Entry 4DR3 (X-ray diffraction, 3.35 A resolution); this record covers chains A and I of the 21 polymer chains in the assembly.

Chain A:
Molecule: 16S rRNA
From: Thermus thermophilus
Sequence (1522 nucleotides; row label = number of the first residue in the row; note: 42 numbers in that range are skipped by the numbering (no residue carries them; nothing is unmodelled there); a row labelled like 190A-190L holds insertion residues (190A, then the next letters in order); numbering starts at 0):
     0 UUUGUUGGAG AGUUUGAUCC UGGCUCAGGG UGAACGCUGG CGGCGUGCCU AAGACAUGCA
    60 AGUCGUGCGG G
    73 CCGCGGGGUU UU
    88 ACUCCG
    95 UGGUC
   101 AGCGGCGGAC GGGUGAGUAA CGCGUGGGU
  129A G
   130 ACCUACCCGG AAGAGGGGGA CAACCCGGGG AAACUCGGGC UAAUCCCCCA UGUGGACCCG
   190 C
190A-190L CCCUUGGGGUGU
   191 GUCCAAAGGG CUUU
   216 GCCCGCUUCC GGAUGGGCCC GCGUCCCAUC AGCUAGUUGG UGGGGUAAUG GCCCACCAAG
   276 GCGACGACGG GUAGCCGGUC UGAGAGGAUG GCCGGCCACA GGGGCACUGA GACACGGGCC
   336 CCACUCCUAC GGGAGGCAGC AGUUAGGAAU CUUCCGCAAU GGGCGCAAGC CUGACGGAGC
   396 GACGCCGCUU GGAGGAAGAA GCCCUUCGGG GUGUAAACUC CUGAA
   442 CCCGGGACGA AACCCCCGAC GA
   474 GGGGACUGAC GGUACCGGG
   494 GUAAUAGCGC CGGCCAACUC CGUGCCAGCA GCCGCGGUAA UACGGAGGGC GCGAGCGUUA
   554 CCCGGAUUCA CUGGGCGUAA AGGGCGUGUA GGCGGCCUGG GGCGUCCCAU GUGAAAGACC
   614 ACGGCUCAAC CGUGGGGGAG CGUGGGAUAC GCUCAGGCUA GACGGUGGGA GAGGGUGGUG
   674 GAAUUCCCGG AGUAGCGGUG AAAUGCGCAG AUACCGGGAG GAACGCCGAU GGCGAAGGCA
   734 GCCACCUGGU CCACCCGUGA CGCUGAGGCG CGAAAGCGUG GGGAGCAAAC CGGAUUAGAU
   794 ACCCGGGUAG UCCACGCCCU AAACGAUGCG CGCUAGGUCU CUGGGUCU
   848 CCUGGGGGCC GAAGCUAACG CGUUAAGCGC GCCGCCUGGG GAGUACGGCC GCAAGGCUGA
   908 AACUCAAAGG AAUUGACGGG GGCCCGCACA AGCGGUGGAG CAUGUGGUUU AAUUCGAAGX
   968 AACGCGAAGA ACCUUACCAG GCCUUGACAU GCUAGG
 1003A G
  1004 AACCCGGGUG AAAGCCUGGG GUGCCCC
1030A-1030D GCGA
  1031 GGGGAGCCCU AGCACAGGUG CUGCAUGGCC GUCGUCAGCU CGUGCCGUGA GGUGUUGGGU
  1091 UAAGUCCCGC AACGAGCGCA ACCCCCGCCG UUAGUUGCCA GCGGUUCGGC CGGGCACUCU
  1151 AACGGGACUG CCCGCGAAA
  1171 GCGGGAGGAA GGAGGGGACG ACGUCUGGUC AGCAUGGCCC UUACGGCCUG GGCGACACAC
  1231 GUGCUACAAU GCCCACUACA AAGCGAUGCC ACCCGGCAAC GGGGAGCUAA UCGCAAAAAG
  1291 GUGGGCCCAG UUCGGAUUGG GGUCUGCAAC CCGACCCCAU GAAGCCGGAA UCGCUAGUAA
  1351 UCGCGGAUCA G
 1361A C
  1362 CAUGCCGCGG UGAAUACGUU CCCGGGCCUU GUACACACXG CCXGUXACGC CAUGGGAGCG
  1422 GGCUCUACCC GAAGUCGCCG GG
  1446 AGCCUACGGG
  1459 CAGGCGCCGA GGGUAGGGCC CGUGACUGGG GCGAAGUCGU AACAAGGUAG CUGUACCGGA
  1519 AGGUGCGGCU GGAUCCACUC CUUUCU
Disordered / not traced: 0-4, 1534-1538
Modified residues: PSU (pseudouridine-5'-monophosphate) at position 516, 7MG (7N-methyl-8-hydroguanosine-5'-monophosphate) at position 527, M2G (N2-dimethylguanosine-5'-monophosphate) at position 966, 5MC (5-methylcytidine-5'-monophosphate) at position 967, 2MG (2N-methylguanosine-5'-monophosphate) at position 1207, 5MC (5-methylcytidine-5'-monophosphate) at position 1400, 4OC (4n,o2'-methylcytidine-5'-monophosphate) at position 1402, 5MC (5-methylcytidine-5'-monophosphate) at position 1404, 5MC (5-methylcytidine-5'-monophosphate) at position 1407, UR3 (3-methyluridine-5'-monophoshate) at position 1498, MA6 (6N-dimethyladenosine-5'-monophoshate) at position 1518, MA6 (6N-dimethyladenosine-5'-monophoshate) at position 1519, PSU (pseudouridine-5'-monophosphate) at position 1540, PSU (pseudouridine-5'-monophosphate) at position 1541
Differences from the reference sequence: conflict C1534 (A2157 in M26923.1), A1535 (C2158 in M26923.1)
Ion coordination: Mg2+ site 1 near U5 (its only coordinating residue here); Mg2+ site 2: G6 (shared with 1 residue of chain D); Mg2+ site 3 near G21 (its only coordinating residue here); Mg2+ site 4 near G22 (its only coordinating residue here); Mg2+ site 5: C48, G115; Mg2+ site 6 near A53 (its only coordinating residue here); Mg2+ site 7: A59, C386; Mg2+ site 8 near U62 (its only coordinating residue here); Mg2+ site 9 near U98 (its only coordinating residue here); Mg2+ site 10 near G107 (its only coordinating residue here); Mg2+ site 11 near G111 (its only coordinating residue here); Mg2+ site 12: G117, G289; 104 more Mg2+ sites not listed
Ligand contacts: streptomycin (SRY): U14, C526, 7MG_527, C912, A913, A914, A915, C1490, G1491
Reported in the primary citation:
  - binding site for streptomycin: U14, C526, 7MG_527, A914, C1490, G1491
  - conformationally variable residues (helix shift, loop rearrangement): A1408, C1409, C1490 to UR3_1498, G1516 to G1520

Chain I:
Molecule: 30S ribosomal protein S9
From: Thermus thermophilus
UniProt: P80374 (RS9_THET8); numbering as in UniProt (aligned over 1-128)
Sequence (128 residues; row label = number of the first residue in the row):
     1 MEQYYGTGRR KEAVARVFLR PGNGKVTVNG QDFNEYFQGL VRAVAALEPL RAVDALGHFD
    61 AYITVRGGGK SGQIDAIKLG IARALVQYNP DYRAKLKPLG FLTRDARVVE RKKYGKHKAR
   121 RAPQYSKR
Disordered / not traced: 1

Chain A / chain I interface:
Contacting residue pairs (116):
  G942(A) - Gln124(I)  hydrogen bond to the base
  U943(A) - Gln124(I)  sugar contact
  M2G_966(A) - Arg128(I)  hydrogen bond to the sugar
  5MC_967(A) - Arg128(I)  hydrogen bond to the sugar
  A968(A) - Arg128(I)  salt bridge to the phosphate
  C1116(A) - Val108(I)  sugar contact
  G1117(A) - Arg104(I)  hydrogen bond to the phosphate
  G1117(A) - Ala106(I)  sugar contact
  C1118(A) - Arg9(I)  salt bridge to the phosphate
  C1118(A) - Arg83(I)  hydrogen bond to the phosphate
  C1118(A) - Arg104(I)  salt bridge to the phosphate
  C1119(A) - Arg9(I)  salt bridge to the phosphate
  C1119(A) - Arg83(I)  salt bridge to the phosphate
  G1127(A) - Arg16(I)  hydrogen bond to the phosphate
  C1128(A) - Arg16(I)  salt bridge to the phosphate
  C1128(A) - Tyr62(I)  phosphate contact
  C1128(A) - Arg66(I)  salt bridge to the phosphate
  C1129(A) - Tyr62(I)  phosphate contact
  A1130(A) - Gln3(I)  hydrogen bond to the sugar
  A1130(A) - Phe18(I)  sugar contact
  A1130(A) - Arg20(I)  sugar contact
  A1130(A) - Tyr62(I)  sugar contact
  G1131(A) - Glu2(I)  phosphate contact
  G1131(A) - Arg20(I)  salt bridge to the phosphate
  C1147(A) - Tyr5(I)  hydrogen bond to the sugar
  C1147(A) - Thr7(I)  phosphate contact
  C1147(A) - Arg16(I)  hydrogen bond to the base
  U1148(A) - Tyr5(I)  sugar contact
  U1148(A) - Thr7(I)  hydrogen bond to the phosphate
  U1148(A) - Arg9(I)  phosphate contact
  U1148(A) - Val14(I)  phosphate contact
  U1148(A) - Arg16(I)  sugar contact
  C1149(A) - Arg9(I)  salt bridge to the phosphate
  C1149(A) - Val14(I)  phosphate contact
  G1178(A) - Arg93(I)  salt bridge to the phosphate
  G1178(A) - Lys97(I)  salt bridge to the phosphate
  A1179(A) - Arg93(I)  salt bridge to the phosphate
  A1179(A) - Lys97(I)  salt bridge to the phosphate
  A1179(A) - Leu102(I)  sugar contact
  A1179(A) - Thr103(I)  phosphate contact
  A1179(A) - Arg104(I)  sugar contact
  A1180(A) - Thr103(I)  hydrogen bond to the phosphate
  G1186(A) - Glu110(I)  sugar contact
  G1186(A) - Lys113(I)  hydrogen bond to the phosphate
  G1186(A) - Arg120(I)  salt bridge to the phosphate
  G1187(A) - Lys113(I)  salt bridge to the phosphate
  A1188(A) - Tyr114(I)  phosphate contact
  G1231(A) - Ser126(I)  hydrogen bond to the phosphate
  G1231(A) - Lys127(I)  phosphate contact
  U1232(A) - Gln124(I)  hydrogen bond to the phosphate
  U1232(A) - Tyr125(I)  phosphate contact
  U1232(A) - Ser126(I)  phosphate contact
  G1233(A) - His117(I)  salt bridge to the phosphate
  G1233(A) - Pro123(I)  phosphate contact
  G1233(A) - Gln124(I)  hydrogen bond to the phosphate
  A1248(A) - Tyr36(I)  sugar contact
  A1248(A) - Lys70(I)  hydrogen bond to the base
  C1249(A) - Tyr36(I)  sugar contact
  C1249(A) - Gly68(I)  hydrogen bond to the sugar
  C1249(A) - Gly69(I)  base contact
  C1249(A) - Lys70(I)  sugar contact
  C1249(A) - Gln73(I)  hydrogen bond to the sugar
  A1250(A) - Glu12(I)  hydrogen bond to the sugar
  A1250(A) - Gly67(I)  sugar contact
  A1250(A) - Gly68(I)  sugar contact
  A1251(A) - Glu12(I)  sugar contact
  G1290(A) - Leu40(I)  sugar contact
  G1291(A) - Gln38(I)  hydrogen bond to the sugar
  G1291(A) - Gly39(I)  sugar contact
  U1341(A) - Lys127(I)  sugar contact
  C1342(A) - Gln124(I)  sugar contact
  C1342(A) - Tyr125(I)  phosphate contact
  G1343(A) - Arg121(I)  sugar contact
  G1343(A) - Ala122(I)  hydrogen bond to the sugar
  G1343(A) - Tyr125(I)  hydrogen bond to the phosphate
  C1344(A) - Arg120(I)  sugar contact
  C1344(A) - Ala122(I)  phosphate contact
  U1345(A) - Arg120(I)  salt bridge to the phosphate
  A1346(A) - Arg120(I)  salt bridge to the phosphate
  G1347(A) - Arg10(I)  hydrogen bond to the base
  G1347(A) - Arg107(I)  base contact
  G1347(A) - Val108(I)  sugar contact
  G1347(A) - Val109(I)  phosphate contact
  G1347(A) - Glu110(I)  hydrogen bond to the phosphate
  U1348(A) - Val109(I)  phosphate contact
  U1348(A) - Glu110(I)  hydrogen bond to the phosphate
  U1348(A) - Arg120(I)  phosphate contact
  A1349(A) - Lys118(I)  salt bridge to the phosphate
  A1349(A) - Arg120(I)  phosphate contact
  A1349(A) - Arg121(I)  hydrogen bond to the phosphate
  A1350(A) - Lys118(I)  salt bridge to the phosphate
  A1350(A) - Arg121(I)  salt bridge to the phosphate
  U1351(A) - Lys118(I)  base contact
  C1366(A) - His117(I)  phosphate contact
  C1367(A) - Lys112(I)  salt bridge to the phosphate
  C1367(A) - Tyr114(I)  phosphate contact
  C1367(A) - Gly115(I)  hydrogen bond to the phosphate
  G1368(A) - Arg111(I)  salt bridge to the phosphate
  G1368(A) - Lys112(I)  salt bridge to the phosphate
  G1368(A) - Lys113(I)  phosphate contact
  G1368(A) - Tyr114(I)  hydrogen bond to the phosphate
  C1369(A) - Arg111(I)  phosphate contact
  C1369(A) - Lys112(I)  hydrogen bond to the phosphate
  G1370(A) - Glu12(I)  phosphate contact
  G1370(A) - Val109(I)  phosphate contact
  G1371(A) - Lys11(I)  phosphate contact
  G1371(A) - Glu12(I)  phosphate contact
  G1371(A) - Gly68(I)  sugar contact
  G1371(A) - Gly69(I)  phosphate contact
  U1372(A) - Lys11(I)  salt bridge to the phosphate
  U1372(A) - Gly69(I)  phosphate contact
  U1372(A) - Lys70(I)  hydrogen bond to the phosphate
  U1372(A) - Ser71(I)  hydrogen bond to the phosphate
  U1372(A) - Gly72(I)  hydrogen bond to the phosphate
  G1373(A) - Lys11(I)  hydrogen bond to the base
  G1373(A) - Ser71(I)  hydrogen bond to the phosphate
Other interface residues (no listed pair), chain A (54 interface residues in all): G941, C1189, U1292
Other interface residues (no listed pair), chain I (53 interface residues in all): Lys116

In short:
The interface between chain A and chain I involves 54 residues on one side and 53 on the other, with 34
hydrogen bonds and 25 salt bridges. Polar contacts include G942(A)-Gln124(I), C1147(A)-Arg16(I) and
A1248(A)-Lys70(I). The paper reports a binding site for streptomycin at U14(A), C526(A) and 7MG_527(A) among
others; conformational variability at A1408(A), C1409(A) and C1490(A) among others.
Here chain A is 16S rRNA and chain I is 30S ribosomal protein S9, both from Thermus thermophilus. Entry 4DR3
(Crystal structure of the Thermus thermophilus (HB8) 30S ribosomal subunit with streptomycin bound) was
determined by X-ray diffraction (same publication as 4DR1, 4DR2, 4DR4, 4DR5, 4DR6 and 4DR7).
